3VFU - chains A and C of the 3 polymer chains in the assembly; structure by X-ray diffraction, 1.65 A resolution.

# Chain A
Molecule: MHC class I antigen
Source organism: Homo sapiens
UniProt: C5MK56 (C5MK56_HUMAN); residues 1-276 here correspond to UniProt positions 25-300 (UniProt number = residue number + 24)
Sequence (276 residues; row label = number of the first residue in the row):
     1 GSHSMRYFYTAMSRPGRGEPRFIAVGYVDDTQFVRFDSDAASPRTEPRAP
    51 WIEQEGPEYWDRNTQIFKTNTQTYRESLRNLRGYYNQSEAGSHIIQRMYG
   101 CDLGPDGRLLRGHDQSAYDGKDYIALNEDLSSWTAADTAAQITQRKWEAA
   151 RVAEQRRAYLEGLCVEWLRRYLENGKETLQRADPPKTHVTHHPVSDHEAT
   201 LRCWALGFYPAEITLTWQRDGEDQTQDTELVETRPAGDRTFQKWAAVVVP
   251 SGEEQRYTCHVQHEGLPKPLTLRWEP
Cystine bridges: Cys-101/Cys-164, Cys-203/Cys-259
Reported in the primary citation:
  - mutagenesis - L163A: unchanged binding to SB27 TCR

# Chain C
Molecule: LPEP peptide from EBV, P7A, LPEPLPAGQLTAY
Sequence (13 residues; numbered 1 to 13; the number before each row is that of its first residue):
     1 LPEPLPAGQLTAY

# Chain A / chain C interface
Contacting residue pairs (51; chain A residue first):
  Met-5(A) / Leu-1(C)
  Tyr-7(A) / Leu-1(C)  hydrogen bond (side chain-backbone)
  Tyr-7(A) / Pro-2(C)
  Tyr-9(A) / Pro-2(C)
  Tyr-59(A) / Leu-1(C)  hydrophobic
  Arg-62(A) / Leu-1(C)
  Asn-63(A) / Leu-1(C)
  Asn-63(A) / Pro-2(C)
  Gln-65(A) / Leu-5(C)
  Ile-66(A) / Pro-2(C)  hydrophobic
  Ile-66(A) / Glu-3(C)
  Ile-66(A) / Pro-4(C)  hydrophobic
  Phe-67(A) / Pro-2(C)  hydrophobic
  Thr-69(A) / Leu-5(C)
  Thr-69(A) / Leu-10(C)
  Asn-70(A) / Leu-5(C)
  Asn-70(A) / Leu-10(C)
  Thr-73(A) / Leu-10(C)
  Thr-73(A) / Ala-12(C)
  Tyr-74(A) / Tyr-13(C)  hydrogen bond
  Glu-76(A) / Ala-12(C)
  Ser-77(A) / Ala-12(C)
  Ser-77(A) / Tyr-13(C)  hydrogen bond (side chain-backbone)
  Asn-80(A) / Tyr-13(C)
  Leu-81(A) / Tyr-13(C)  hydrophobic
  Tyr-84(A) / Tyr-13(C)  hydrogen bond (side chain-backbone)
  Ile-95(A) / Tyr-13(C)
  Arg-97(A) / Glu-3(C)  salt bridge
  Arg-97(A) / Tyr-13(C)
  Tyr-99(A) / Pro-2(C)
  Tyr-99(A) / Glu-3(C)  hydrogen bond (side chain-backbone)
  Ser-116(A) / Tyr-13(C)  hydrogen bond
  Tyr-123(A) / Tyr-13(C)  hydrophobic
  Thr-143(A) / Tyr-13(C)  hydrogen bond (side chain-backbone)
  Lys-146(A) / Thr-11(C)
  Lys-146(A) / Ala-12(C)
  Lys-146(A) / Tyr-13(C)  hydrogen bond (side chain-backbone)
  Trp-147(A) / Thr-11(C)
  Trp-147(A) / Ala-12(C)  hydrogen bond (side chain-backbone)
  Trp-147(A) / Tyr-13(C)  hydrophobic
  Ala-150(A) / Thr-11(C)
  Val-152(A) / Thr-11(C)
  Gln-155(A) / Pro-6(C)
  Arg-156(A) / Glu-3(C)  salt bridge
  Tyr-159(A) / Leu-1(C)  hydrogen bond (side chain-backbone)
  Tyr-159(A) / Pro-2(C)
  Tyr-159(A) / Glu-3(C)
  Tyr-159(A) / Pro-4(C)
  Leu-163(A) / Pro-4(C)  hydrophobic
  Trp-167(A) / Leu-1(C)
  Tyr-171(A) / Leu-1(C)  hydrogen bond (side chain-backbone)
Interface residues without a listed pair, chain A (35 interface residues in all): Gln-96

# In short
The interface between chain A and chain C involves 35 residues on one side and 10 on the other; the contacts
include 11 hydrogen bonds and 2 salt bridges. Among the polar pairs are Arg-97(A)/Glu-3(C),
Arg-156(A)/Glu-3(C) and Tyr-7(A)/Leu-1(C). From the paper: L163A of chain A leaves binding to SB27 TCR
unchanged.
Here chain A is MHC class I antigen (Homo sapiens) and chain C is LPEP peptide from EBV, P7A, LPEPLPAGQLTAY.
Entry 3VFU (crystal structure of HLA B*3508 LPEP-P7Ala, peptide mutant P7-ala) was determined by X-ray
diffraction (same publication as 3VFM, 3VFN, 3VFO, 3VFP, 3VFR, 3VFS and 3 further entries).
